PDB entry 5N5F | X-ray diffraction, 2.06 A resolution | chains H and J of the 10 polymer chains in the assembly

# Chain H (and J)
Protein: encapsulated ferritin
Organism: Haliangium ochraceum
Notes: chain J of this document is another copy of the same molecule, construct and numbering; everything in this record applies to it too
Reference sequence: D0LZ73 (D0LZ73_HALO1); residues 3-98 here correspond to UniProt positions 2-97 (UniProt number = residue number - 1)
Chain sequence (98 residues; each row starts with the number of its first residue):
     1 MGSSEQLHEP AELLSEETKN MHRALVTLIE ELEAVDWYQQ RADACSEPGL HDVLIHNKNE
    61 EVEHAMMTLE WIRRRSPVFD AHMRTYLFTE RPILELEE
Unresolved in the structure: 1-5, 97-98 (chain J: 1-5, 98)
Sequence notes: initiating methionine (1); expression tag (2)
Curated features (UniProtKB/Swiss-Prot):
  - binding site (Fe cation): E31, E61, H64

# Chain H / chain J interface
Contacting residue pairs - 4 pairs, chain H then chain J:
  E9(H) - R23(J)  salt bridge
  I93(H) - V53(J)  hydrophobic
  L94(H) - D52(J)
  L94(H) - H56(J)
Interface residues without a listed pair, chain H (4 interface residues in all): L13

# Overview
Chain H and chain J each contribute 4 residues to their interface; the contacts include 1 salt bridge. Its one
salt-bridged contact is E9(H)-R23(J). Curated annotation (UniProt) lists 3 Fe cation-binding residues on chain
H.
Chain H and chain J are both encapsulated ferritin (Haliangium ochraceum); the structure, Crystal structure of
Haliangium ochraceum encapsulated ferritin, was determined by X-ray diffraction (same publication as 5N5E).
